PDB entry 2JV1 | solution NMR | chains A and B

Chain A:
Molecule: Insulin
From: Homo sapiens
Notes: fragment: Insulin A chain: Residues 90-110
UniProtKB: P01308 (INS_HUMAN); residues 1-21 here correspond to UniProt positions 90-110 (UniProt number = residue number + 89)
Amino-acid sequence (21 residues; row label = number of the first residue in the row):
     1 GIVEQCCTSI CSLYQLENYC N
Disulfides: C6-C11

Chain B:
Molecule: Insulin
From: Homo sapiens
Notes: fragment: Insulin B chain: Residues 25-54
UniProtKB: P01308 (INS_HUMAN); residues 1-30 here correspond to UniProt positions 25-54 (UniProt number = residue number + 24)
Amino-acid sequence (30 residues; numbered 1 to 30; the number before each row is that of its first residue):
     1 FVNQHLCGSH LVEALYLVCG ERGFFYTPKT

How chain A and chain B interact:
Cross-chain cystine bridges: C7(A)-C7(B), C20(A)-C19(B)
Pairs across the interface (48; chain A residue first):
  G1(A) - T27(B)
  G1(A) - P28(B)
  G1(A) - K29(B)
  G1(A) - T30(B)
  I2(A) - L11(B)
  I2(A) - Y26(B)
  I2(A) - T27(B)
  I2(A) - P28(B)
  V3(A) - L11(B)
  V3(A) - Y26(B)
  V3(A) - T27(B)
  V3(A) - P28(B)
  V3(A) - K29(B)
  E4(A) - K29(B)
  C6(A) - Q4(B)
  C6(A) - H5(B)
  C6(A) - L6(B)
  C6(A) - L11(B)
  C7(A) - H5(B)
  C7(A) - L6(B)
  C7(A) - C7(B)  disulfide
  T8(A) - H5(B)
  S9(A) - H5(B)
  I10(A) - N3(B)
  I10(A) - Q4(B)
  I10(A) - H5(B)
  C11(A) - N3(B)
  C11(A) - Q4(B)
  S12(A) - F1(B)
  S12(A) - V2(B)
  S12(A) - N3(B)
  L13(A) - V2(B)
  L13(A) - V18(B)
  Y14(A) - F1(B)
  L16(A) - L11(B)
  L16(A) - A14(B)
  L16(A) - L15(B)
  E17(A) - V18(B)
  Y19(A) - L15(B)
  Y19(A) - F24(B)
  Y19(A) - F25(B)
  Y19(A) - T27(B)
  C20(A) - C19(B)  disulfide
  C20(A) - R22(B)
  C20(A) - G23(B)
  N21(A) - R22(B)
  N21(A) - G23(B)
  N21(A) - F24(B)

Overview:
Chain A and chain B form an interface of 18 and 21 residues respectively; the contacts include 2 disulfide
bonds.
Chain A is Insulin and chain B is Insulin, both from Homo sapiens; the structure, NMR structure of human
insulin monomer in 35% CD3CN zinc free, 50 structures, was determined by solution NMR.
